Entry 3QV0 (X-ray diffraction, 2.10 A resolution); this record covers chain A.

Chain A:
Molecule: Mitochondrial acidic protein MAM33
From: Saccharomyces cerevisiae
Reference sequence: P40513 (MAM33_YEAST); numbering as in UniProt (aligned over 48-266)
Amino-acid sequence (227 residues; each row starts with the number of its first residue):
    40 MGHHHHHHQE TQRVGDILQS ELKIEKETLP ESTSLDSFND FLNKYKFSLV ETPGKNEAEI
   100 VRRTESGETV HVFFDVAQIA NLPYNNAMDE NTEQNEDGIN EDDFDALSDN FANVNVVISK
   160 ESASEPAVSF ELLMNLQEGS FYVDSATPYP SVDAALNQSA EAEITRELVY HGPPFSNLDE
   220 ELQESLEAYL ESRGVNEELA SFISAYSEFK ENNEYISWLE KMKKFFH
Disordered / not traced: 40-48, 67-72, 120-149, 160-162
Differences from the reference sequence: expression tag (40-47)
Swiss-Prot annotation at these positions:
  - modified residue: T91 (Phosphothreonine)

In short:
Chain A is Mitochondrial acidic protein MAM33 (Saccharomyces cerevisiae); the structure, Crystal structure of
Saccharomyces cerevisiae Mam33, was determined by X-ray diffraction, deposited together with 3QUW.
